Entry 7R8P (X-ray diffraction, 1.37 A resolution); this record covers chain A.

== Chain A ==
Name: ATP-grasp domain-containing protein
From: Staphylococcus aureus (strain NCTC 8325 / PS 47)
UniProt: Q2FWC5 (Q2FWC5_STAA8); residues 1-397 here = UniProt positions 1-397
Sequence (406 residues; each row starts with the number of its first residue; numbers below 1 keep their minus sign (Met-8 is residue -8)):
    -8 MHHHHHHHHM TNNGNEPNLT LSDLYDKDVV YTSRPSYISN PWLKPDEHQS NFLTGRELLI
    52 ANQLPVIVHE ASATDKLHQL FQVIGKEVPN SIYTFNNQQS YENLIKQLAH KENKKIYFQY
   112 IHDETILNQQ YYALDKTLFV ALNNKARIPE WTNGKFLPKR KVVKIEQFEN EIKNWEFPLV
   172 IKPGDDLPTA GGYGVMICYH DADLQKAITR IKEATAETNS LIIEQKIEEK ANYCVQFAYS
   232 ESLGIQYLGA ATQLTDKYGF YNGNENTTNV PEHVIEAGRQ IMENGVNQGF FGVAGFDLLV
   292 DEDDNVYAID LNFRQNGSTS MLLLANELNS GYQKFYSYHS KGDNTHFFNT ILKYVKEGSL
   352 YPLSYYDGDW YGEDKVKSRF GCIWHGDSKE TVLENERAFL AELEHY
Disordered / not traced: -8 to 8, 28-36, 176-183, 204-209, 396-397
Construct notes: initiating methionine (-8); expression tag (-7 to 0)
Bound ions: Mg2+: Asp288, Asp301 (together with ADP); Na+: Asp301, Leu302, Asn303
Residues lining bound ligands: ADP (adenosine-5'-diphosphate): Lys136, Val171, Lys173, Val186, Ile188, Glu215, Gln216, Lys217, Ile218, Glu220, Gln244, Thr246, Gly250, Asp288, Leu290, Ile300, Asp301
Swiss-Prot annotation at these positions:
  - active site: Arg305 (Critical for catalysis)
  - binding site (ADP): Lys136, Val171, Lys173, Gly183, Val186, Ile188, Glu215, Gln216, Ile218, Asn223, Thr246, Leu290, Ile300
  - binding site (Mg(2+)): Asp288, Asp301
  - mutagenesis: Leu44 (L44A: 19% relative activity; L44E/D: Loss of activity; L44F: 14% relative activity; L44H: 13% relative activity; L44K: 7% relative activity; L44Y: 8% relative activity), Arg47 (R47A/H: Loss of activity; R47K: 9% relative activity), Tyr111 (Y111F: No effect on activity), Tyr252 (Y252F: 2% relative activity), Asn255 (N255A: Loss of activity), Arg305 (R305A: Loss of activity), Asn307 (N307A: 10% relative activity), Ser309 (S309A: Loss of activity)
What the authors report for this chain:
  - conformationally variable residues (order/disorder transition): Tyr28 to Glu38, Gly175 to Val186
  - catalytic residues: Arg47, Arg305 (proposed by the authors, not directly observed)
  - mutagenesis - R47A, R47H, N255A, R305A, S309A: abolished catalytic activity
  - mutagenesis - L44A, L44D, L44E, L44F, L44H, L44K, L44Y, R47K (10-fold), Y252F, N307A (10-fold): decreased catalytic activity
  - mutagenesis - Y111F: unchanged catalytic activity

== In short ==
Bound to chain A: ADP. The Mg2+ site is built by Asp288 and Asp301. From UniProt: active-site residue Arg305,
13 ADP-binding residues, Mg2+-binding residues Asp288 and Asp301 and 8 mutagenesis sites. From the paper:
catalytic residues Arg47 and Arg305; L44A, L44D and L44E, among others, reduce catalytic activity; 16
substitutions were tested in all.
Chain A is ATP-grasp domain-containing protein (Staphylococcus aureus (strain NCTC 8325 / PS 47)); the
structure, Open form of SAOUHSC_02373 in complex with ADP, Mg2+ and Na+, was determined by X-ray diffraction
(same publication as 7R8Q).
